PDB entry 2VMD | X-ray diffraction, 1.90 A resolution | chain A

== Chain A ==
Name: Discoidin-2
Organism: Dictyostelium discoideum
UniProtKB: P42530 (DIS2_DICDI); numbering as in UniProt (aligned over 1-257)
Sequence (257 residues; numbered 1 to 257; the number before each row is that of its first residue):
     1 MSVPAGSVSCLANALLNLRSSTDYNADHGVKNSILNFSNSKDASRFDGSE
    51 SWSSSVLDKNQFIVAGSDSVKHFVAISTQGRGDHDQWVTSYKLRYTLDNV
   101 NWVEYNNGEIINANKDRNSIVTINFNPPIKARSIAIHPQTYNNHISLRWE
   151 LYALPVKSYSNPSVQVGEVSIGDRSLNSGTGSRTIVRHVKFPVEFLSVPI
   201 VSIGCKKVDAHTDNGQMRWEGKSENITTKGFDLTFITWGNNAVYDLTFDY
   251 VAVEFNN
Disordered / not traced: 1-5
Ion coordination: Ca2+: Asn39, Ser40, Asp47
Small-molecule neighbours:
  - 1PG (2-(2-{2-[2-(2-methoxy-ethoxy)-ethoxy]-ethoxy}-ethoxy)-ethanol), molecule 1: Ser9, Ala12, Asn13, Arg19, Phe62, Val64, Arg94, Trp102, Ala135, His137
  - 1PG, molecule 2: Lys59, Asn60, Lys92, Arg94, His137, Gln139
  - methyl beta-D-galactopyranoside (MBG): Asp209, Gln216, Arg218, Trp238, Tyr244
UniProt features mapped onto this chain:
  - region: Val156 to Pro162 (Linker)
  - motif: Arg81 to Asp83 (Cell attachment site)
  - binding site (Ca(2+)): Asn39, Ser40, Asp47
  - binding site (a carbohydrate): Asp209, Arg218, Trp238
  - modified residue: His84 (Phosphohistidine)

== Overview ==
Ligands of chain A: methyl beta-D-galactopyranoside and compound 1PG. Asn39, Ser40 and Asp47 form the Ca2+
site. Curated annotation (UniProt) lists 3 Ca2+-binding residues and 3 carbohydrate-binding residues.
Chain A is Discoidin-2 (Dictyostelium discoideum); the structure, Structure of the complex of discoidin II
from Dictyostelium discoideum with beta-methyl-galactose, was determined by X-ray diffraction, deposited
together with 2VM9, 2VMC and 2VME.
